PDB entry 4CYZ | X-ray diffraction, 2.40 A resolution | chains A and C of the 6 polymer chains in the assembly

# Chain A (and C)
Name: Hemagglutinin
Organism: Influenza A virus (A/MALLARD/SWEDEN/51/2002 (H10N2))
Notes: fragment: ha1, residues 18-335; chain C of this document is another copy of the same molecule, construct and numbering; everything in this record applies to it too
UniProtKB: E0YNJ7 (E0YNJ7_9INFA); the construct lacks a stretch of the UniProt sequence and is renumbered around it, so the offset changes along the chain: 11-127 = UniProt 18-134; 128-158 = UniProt 136-166; 159-261 = UniProt 169-271; 263-276 = UniProt 272-285; 1 more segments
Sequence (318 residues; numbered 11 to 325 plus 4 insertion-coded residues; 1 number in that range is skipped by the numbering (no residue carries it; nothing is unmodelled there); the number before each row is that of its first residue; a row labelled like 158A-158B holds insertion residues (158A, then the next letters in order)):
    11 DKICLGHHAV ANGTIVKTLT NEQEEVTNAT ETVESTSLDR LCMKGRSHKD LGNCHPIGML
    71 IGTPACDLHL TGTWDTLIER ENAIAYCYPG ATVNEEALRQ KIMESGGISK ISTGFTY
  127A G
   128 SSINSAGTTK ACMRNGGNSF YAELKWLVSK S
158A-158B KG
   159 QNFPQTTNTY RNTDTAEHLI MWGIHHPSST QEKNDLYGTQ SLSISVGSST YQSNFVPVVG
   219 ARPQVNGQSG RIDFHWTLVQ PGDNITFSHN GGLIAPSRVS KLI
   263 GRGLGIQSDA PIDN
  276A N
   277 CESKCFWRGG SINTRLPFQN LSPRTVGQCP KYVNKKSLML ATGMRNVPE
Disulfide bonds: Cys52-Cys277, Cys64-Cys76, Cys97-Cys139, Cys281-Cys305
Covalent attachments: N-acetylglucosamine (NAG) linked to Asn38, Asn242

# Interface between chain A and chain C
Contacting residue pairs (18; chain A residue first):
  His184(A) - Gln210(C)
  Val216(A) - Ser203(C)
  Val216(A) - Ser211(C)
  Val217(A) - Ser203(C)  hydrogen bond (backbone-side chain)
  Ala219(A) - Thr244(C)
  Ala219(A) - Ser246(C)
  Arg220(A) - Gly205(C)
  Arg220(A) - Gln210(C)
  Pro221(A) - Gly205(C)
  Pro221(A) - Ser206(C)
  Pro221(A) - Ser207(C)
  Pro221(A) - Asp241(C)
  Pro221(A) - Asn242(C)
  Val223(A) - Ser207(C)
  Arg229(A) - Ser206(C)  hydrogen bond (side chain-backbone)
  Arg229(A) - Ser207(C)
  Arg229(A) - Gln210(C)
  Asp231(A) - Gln210(C)  hydrogen bond
Also at the interface, not in a pair above, chain A (10 interface residues in all): Gly218
Also at the interface, not in a pair above, chain C (11 interface residues in all): Asn212

# Summary
10 residues of chain A and 11 residues of chain C are in contact; the contacts include 3 hydrogen bonds. Among
the polar pairs are Val217(A)-Ser203(C), Arg229(A)-Ser206(C) and Asp231(A)-Gln210(C). N-acetylglucosamine is
covalently linked to Asn38(A) and Asn242(A).
Chain A and chain C are both Hemagglutinin (Influenza A virus (A/MALLARD/SWEDEN/51/2002 (H10N2))); the
structure, Structure of the A_mallard_Sweden_51_2002 H10 Avian Haemmaglutinin in complex with avian receptor
analog LSTA, was determined by X-ray diffraction together with 4CYV, 4CYW, 4CZ0 and 4D00 from the same study.
